2X51 - chains A and B; structure by X-ray diffraction, 2.20 A resolution.

Chain A:
Protein: Myosin-VI
Organism: Sus scrofa
Notes: fragment: myosin vi delta insert1, residues 1-277, 303-817
UniProt: Q29122 (MYO6_PIG); aligned in 2 segments with insertions or deletions, so no single offset holds: 1-277 ~ UniProt 1-277; 304-815 ~ UniProt 304-816
Amino-acid sequence (789 residues; each row starts with the number of its first residue; note: 26 numbers in that range are skipped by the numbering (no residue carries them; nothing is unmodelled there)):
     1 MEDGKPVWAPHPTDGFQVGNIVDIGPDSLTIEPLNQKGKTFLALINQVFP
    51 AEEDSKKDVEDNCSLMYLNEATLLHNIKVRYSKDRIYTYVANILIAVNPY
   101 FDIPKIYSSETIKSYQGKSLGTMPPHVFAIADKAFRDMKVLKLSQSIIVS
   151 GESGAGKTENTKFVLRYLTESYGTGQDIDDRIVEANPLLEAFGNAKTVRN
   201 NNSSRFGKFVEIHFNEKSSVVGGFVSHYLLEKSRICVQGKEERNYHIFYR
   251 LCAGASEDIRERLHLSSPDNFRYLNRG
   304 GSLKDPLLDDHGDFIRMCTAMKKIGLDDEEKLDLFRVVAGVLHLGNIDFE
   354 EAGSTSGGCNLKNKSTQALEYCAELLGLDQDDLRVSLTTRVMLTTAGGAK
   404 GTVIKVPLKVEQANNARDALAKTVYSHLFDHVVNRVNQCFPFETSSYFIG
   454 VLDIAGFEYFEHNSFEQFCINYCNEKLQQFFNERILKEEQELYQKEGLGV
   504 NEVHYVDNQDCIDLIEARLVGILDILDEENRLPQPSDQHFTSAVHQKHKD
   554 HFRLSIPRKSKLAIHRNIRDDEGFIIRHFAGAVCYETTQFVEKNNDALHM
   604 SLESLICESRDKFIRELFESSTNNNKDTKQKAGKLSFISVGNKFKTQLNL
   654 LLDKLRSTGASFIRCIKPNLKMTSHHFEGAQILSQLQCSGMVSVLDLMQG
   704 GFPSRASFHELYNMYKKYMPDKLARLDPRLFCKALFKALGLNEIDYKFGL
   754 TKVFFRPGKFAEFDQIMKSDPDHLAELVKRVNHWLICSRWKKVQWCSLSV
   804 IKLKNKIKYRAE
Disordered / not traced: 1-3, 21-26, 35-40, 277, 304-307, 360, 395-406, 502-503, 622-638
Sequence notes: engineered mutation Val547 (Gly548 in Q29122), Arg572 (Ala573 in Q29122), Asp573 (Tyr574 in Q29122), Leu714 (Val715 in Q29122), Tyr721 (Ser722 in Q29122), Met722 (Leu723 in Q29122)
Curated features (UniProtKB/Swiss-Prot):
  - binding site (ATP): Gly151 to Thr158
  - modified residue: Ser267 (Phosphoserine)
Reported in the primary citation:
  - conformationally variable residues (loop rearrangement, order/disorder transition): Gly304 to Lys307, Leu310
  - contacts within the chain: Gln238-Tyr273, Arg243-Asp313 (salt bridge)
  - mutagenesis - L310G (10-fold): increased binding to ATP
  - mutagenesis - L310G: unchanged binding to ADP
  - mutagenesis - L310G: increased catalytic activity on actin

Chain B:
Protein: Calmodulin
Organism: Drosophila melanogaster
UniProt: P62152 (CALM_DROME); residues 1-149 here = UniProt positions 1-149
Amino-acid sequence (149 residues; numbered 1 to 149; the number before each row is that of its first residue):
     1 MADQLTEEQIAEFKEAFSLFDKDGDGTITTKELGTVMRSLGQNPTEAELQ
    51 DMINEVDADGNGTIDFPEFLTMMARKMKDTDSEEEIREAFRVFDKDGNGF
   101 ISAAELRHVMTNLGEKLTDEEVDEMIREADIDGDGQVNYEEFVTMMTSK
Disordered / not traced: 1-3
Metal / ion sites: Ca2+ site 1 near Asp23 (its only coordinating residue here); Ca2+ site 2: Asp94, Asp96, Asn98, Phe100, Glu105; Ca2+ site 3: Asp130, Asp132, Asp134, Gln136, Glu141
Curated features (UniProtKB/Swiss-Prot):
  - binding site (Ca(2+)): Asp21, Asp23, Asp25, Thr27, Glu32, Asp57, Asp59, Asn61, Thr63, Glu68, Asp94, Asp96, Asn98, Glu105, Asp130, Asp132, Asp134, Gln136, Glu141
  - site: Lys116 (Not N6-methylated)
  - modified residue: Ala2 (N-acetylalanine), Lys95 (N6,N6,N6-trimethyllysine)

Chain A / chain B interface:
Residue-residue contacts - 91 pairs, chain A then chain B:
  Val140(A) - Asp59(B)
  Lys725(A) - Glu121(B)  salt bridge
  Lys725(A) - Glu124(B)  salt bridge
  Arg728(A) - Lys116(B)
  Arg728(A) - Thr118(B)
  Arg728(A) - Glu121(B)  salt bridge
  Arg732(A) - Lys14(B)
  Arg732(A) - Glu15(B)  salt bridge
  Arg732(A) - Ser18(B)
  Lys736(A) - Glu15(B)  salt bridge
  Leu753(A) - Lys14(B)
  Thr754(A) - Gly24(B)
  Thr754(A) - Asp25(B)
  Thr754(A) - Gly26(B)
  Asn785(A) - Glu124(B)  hydrogen bond
  His786(A) - Glu128(B)  salt bridge
  Ile789(A) - Met125(B)  hydrophobic
  Ile789(A) - Glu128(B)
  Ile789(A) - Met145(B)
  Cys790(A) - Met145(B)  hydrophobic
  Arg792(A) - Lys116(B)
  Arg792(A) - Leu117(B)
  Arg792(A) - Met125(B)
  Trp793(A) - Leu106(B)  hydrophobic
  Trp793(A) - Met125(B)  hydrogen bond (side chain-backbone)
  Trp793(A) - Ala129(B)
  Trp793(A) - Met145(B)
  Lys794(A) - Glu12(B)  salt bridge
  Lys794(A) - Met145(B)
  Lys794(A) - Met146(B)
  Lys794(A) - Ser148(B)  hydrogen bond (side chain-backbone)
  Lys794(A) - Lys149(B)  hydrogen bond (side chain-backbone)
  Lys795(A) - Glu15(B)
  Lys795(A) - Ala16(B)
  Lys795(A) - Ser18(B)
  Lys795(A) - Leu19(B)
  Lys795(A) - Glu115(B)  salt bridge
  Val796(A) - Phe93(B)  hydrophobic
  Val796(A) - Met110(B)  hydrophobic
  Val796(A) - Leu113(B)  hydrophobic
  Gln797(A) - Phe142(B)  hydrogen bond (side chain-backbone)
  Gln797(A) - Met145(B)
  Gln797(A) - Met146(B)  hydrogen bond (side chain-backbone)
  Trp798(A) - Gln9(B)
  Trp798(A) - Glu12(B)
  Trp798(A) - Phe13(B)
  Trp798(A) - Ala16(B)
  Trp798(A) - Met146(B)  hydrogen bond (side chain-backbone)
  Cys799(A) - Ala16(B)
  Cys799(A) - Leu19(B)  hydrophobic
  Cys799(A) - Val36(B)  hydrophobic
  Cys799(A) - Leu113(B)  hydrophobic
  Ser800(A) - Leu40(B)
  Ser800(A) - Ala89(B)
  Ser800(A) - Val92(B)
  Ser800(A) - Phe93(B)
  Leu801(A) - Phe13(B)  hydrophobic
  Leu801(A) - Glu85(B)
  Leu801(A) - Ile86(B)  hydrophobic
  Ser802(A) - Phe13(B)
  Ser802(A) - Phe69(B)
  Ser802(A) - Met73(B)
  Val803(A) - Val36(B)  hydrophobic
  Val803(A) - Met37(B)  hydrophobic
  Val803(A) - Leu40(B)  hydrophobic
  Val803(A) - Gln42(B)
  Ile804(A) - Glu85(B)
  Ile804(A) - Glu88(B)
  Ile804(A) - Ala89(B)
  Lys805(A) - Phe13(B)
  Lys805(A) - Met77(B)
  Lys805(A) - Glu85(B)  salt bridge
  Leu806(A) - Met37(B)  hydrophobic
  Leu806(A) - Met52(B)
  Leu806(A) - Met72(B)  hydrophobic
  Lys807(A) - Met37(B)
  Lys807(A) - Gln42(B)
  Lys807(A) - Glu88(B)  salt bridge
  Asn808(A) - Arg75(B)
  Asn808(A) - Glu85(B)  hydrogen bond
  Lys809(A) - Met52(B)
  Lys809(A) - Glu55(B)
  Lys809(A) - Thr71(B)
  Lys809(A) - Met72(B)  hydrogen bond (side chain-backbone)
  Lys809(A) - Ala74(B)  hydrogen bond (side chain-backbone)
  Ile810(A) - Pro44(B)  hydrophobic
  Ile810(A) - Glu48(B)
  Ile810(A) - Met52(B)  hydrophobic
  Tyr812(A) - Arg75(B)
  Arg813(A) - Asp51(B)  hydrogen bond (side chain-backbone)
  Arg813(A) - Glu55(B)  salt bridge
Interface residues without a listed pair, chain A (35 interface residues in all): Gly117, Arg136, Asp730
Interface residues without a listed pair, chain B (60 interface residues in all): Phe20, Leu33, Leu49, Ala58, Asn61, Phe66, Lys76, Ile126, Val137

Overview:
35 residues of chain A and 60 residues of chain B are in contact; the contacts include 11 hydrogen bonds and
11 salt bridges. Polar contacts include Lys725(A)-Glu121(B), Lys725(A)-Glu124(B) and Arg728(A)-Glu121(B). From
the paper: L310G of chain A increases binding to ATP; conformational variability at Gly304(A) and Leu310(A).
Here chain A is Myosin-VI (Sus scrofa) and chain B is Calmodulin (Drosophila melanogaster). Entry 2X51 (M6
delta Insert1) was determined by X-ray diffraction.
